PDB entry 6DZT | electron microscopy, 2.99 A resolution | chains E and J of the 12 polymer chains in the assembly

# Chain E
Protein: Histone H3
Source organism: Drosophila melanogaster
UniProt: P02299 (H3_DROME); residues 0-135 here correspond to UniProt positions 1-136 (UniProt number = residue number + 1)
Amino-acid sequence (136 residues; each row starts with the number of its first residue; numbering starts at 0):
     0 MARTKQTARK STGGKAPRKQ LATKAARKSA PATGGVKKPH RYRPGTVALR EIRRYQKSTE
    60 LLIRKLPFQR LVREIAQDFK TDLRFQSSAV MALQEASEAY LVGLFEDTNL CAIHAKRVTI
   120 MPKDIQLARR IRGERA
Disordered / not traced: 0-37, 134-135

# Chain J
Molecule: 147-nt DNA strand
Sequence (147 nucleotides; row label = number of the first residue in the row):
     1 ATCGAGAATC CCGGTGCCGA GGCCGCTCAA TTGGTCGTAG ACAGCTCTAG CACCGCTTAA
    61 ACGCACGTAC GCGCTGTCCC CCGCGTTTTA ACCGCCAAGG GGATTACTCC CTAGTCTCCA
   121 GGCACGTGTC AGATATATAC ATCCGAT

# Chain E / chain J interface
Contacting residue pairs (21):
  Arg40(E) - DC144(J)  sugar contact
  Arg40(E) - DG145(J)  phosphate contact
  Tyr41(E) - DC143(J)  phosphate contact
  Arg42(E) - DA69(J)  salt bridge to the phosphate
  Arg42(E) - DC144(J)  salt bridge to the phosphate
  Arg42(E) - DG145(J)  phosphate contact
  Pro43(E) - DA69(J)  phosphate contact
  Thr45(E) - DC144(J)  hydrogen bond to the phosphate
  Arg72(E) - DC51(J)  salt bridge to the phosphate
  Arg83(E) - DG50(J)  phosphate contact
  Arg83(E) - DC51(J)  phosphate contact
  Phe84(E) - DG50(J)  sugar contact
  Phe84(E) - DC51(J)  hydrogen bond to the phosphate
  Gln85(E) - DG50(J)  phosphate contact
  Ser86(E) - DG50(J)  hydrogen bond to the phosphate
  Arg116(E) - DG71(J)  phosphate contact
  Arg116(E) - DC72(J)  phosphate contact
  Val117(E) - DG71(J)  hydrogen bond to the phosphate
  Thr118(E) - DG71(J)  hydrogen bond to the phosphate
  Met120(E) - DG71(J)  phosphate contact
  Met120(E) - DC72(J)  phosphate contact
Interface residues without a listed pair, chain E (16 interface residues in all): Arg63, Lys115
Interface residues without a listed pair, chain J (12 interface residues in all): DA60, DA61, DC66, DC70

# Summary
16 residues of chain E and 12 residues of chain J are in contact, with 5 hydrogen bonds and 3 salt bridges.
Polar pairs include Thr45(E)-DC144(J), Phe84(E)-DC51(J) and Ser86(E)-DG50(J).
Chain E is Histone H3 (Drosophila melanogaster) and chain J is a 147-nt DNA strand; the structure, Cryo-EM
structure of nucleosome in complex with a single chain antibody fragment, was determined by electron
microscopy (same publication as 6E0C, 6E0P and 6O1D).
